Entry 3BGR (X-ray diffraction, 2.10 A resolution); this record covers chains A and B.

# Chain A
Protein: Reverse transcriptase/ribonuclease H
Organism: Human immunodeficiency virus 1
Notes: EC 2.7.7.49, 2.7.7.7, 3.1.26.4; fragment: p66
UniProtKB: P03366 (POL_HV1B1); residues 1-555 here correspond to UniProt positions 600-1154 (UniProt number = residue number + 599)
Amino-acid sequence (557 residues; each row starts with the number of its first residue; numbers below 1 keep their minus sign (Met-1 is residue -1)):
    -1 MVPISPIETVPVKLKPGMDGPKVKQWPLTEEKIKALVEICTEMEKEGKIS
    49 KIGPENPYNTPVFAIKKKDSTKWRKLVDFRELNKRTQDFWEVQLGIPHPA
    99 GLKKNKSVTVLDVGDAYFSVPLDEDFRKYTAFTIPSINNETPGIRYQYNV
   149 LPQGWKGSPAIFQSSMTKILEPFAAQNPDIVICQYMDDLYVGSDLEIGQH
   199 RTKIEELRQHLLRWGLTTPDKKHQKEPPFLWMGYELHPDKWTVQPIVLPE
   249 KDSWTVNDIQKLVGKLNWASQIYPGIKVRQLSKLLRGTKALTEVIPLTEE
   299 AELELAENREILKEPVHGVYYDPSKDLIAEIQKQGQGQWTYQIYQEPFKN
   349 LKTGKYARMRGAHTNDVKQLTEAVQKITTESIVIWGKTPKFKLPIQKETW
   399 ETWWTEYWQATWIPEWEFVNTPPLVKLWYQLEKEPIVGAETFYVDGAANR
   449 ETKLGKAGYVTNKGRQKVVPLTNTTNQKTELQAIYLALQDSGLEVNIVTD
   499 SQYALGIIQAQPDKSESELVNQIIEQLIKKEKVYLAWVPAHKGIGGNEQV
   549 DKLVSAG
Not modelled in the structure: 553-555
Differences from the reference sequence: expression tag (-1 to 0); engineered mutation Asn103 (Lys702 in P03366), Ala172 (Lys771 in P03366), Ala173 (Lys772 in P03366), Cys181 (Tyr780 in P03366), Ser280 (Cys879 in P03366)
UniProt features mapped onto this chain:
  - region: Phe227 to His235 (RT 'primer grip')
  - motif: Trp398 to Trp414 (Tryptophan repeat motif)
  - binding site (Mg(2+)): Asp110, Asp185, Asp186, Asp443, Glu478, Asp498, Asp549
  - site: Trp401 (Essential for RT p66/p51 heterodimerization), Trp414 (Essential for RT p66/p51 heterodimerization), Phe440, Tyr441 (Cleavage)
Ligand contacts: Rilpivirine (T27; 4-{[4-({4-[(E)-2-cyanoethenyl]-2,6-dimethylphenyl}amino)pyrimidin-2-yl]amino}benzonitrile): Leu100, Lys101, Lys102, Asn103, Val106, Val179, Cys181, Tyr183, Tyr188, Gly190, Pro225, Phe227, Leu228, Trp229, Leu234, His235, Pro236, Tyr318
Reported in the primary citation:
  - conformationally variable residues: Tyr183
  - binding site for Rilpivirine: Asn103, Tyr183

# Chain B
Protein: p51 RT
Organism: Human immunodeficiency virus 1
Notes: fragment: p51
UniProtKB: P03366 (POL_HV1B1); residues 1-428 here correspond to UniProt positions 600-1027 (UniProt number = residue number + 599)
Amino-acid sequence (428 residues; row label = number of the first residue in the row):
     1 PISPIETVPVKLKPGMDGPKVKQWPLTEEKIKALVEICTEMEKEGKISKI
    51 GPENPYNTPVFAIKKKDSTKWRKLVDFRELNKRTQDFWEVQLGIPHPAGL
   101 KKKKSVTVLDVGDAYFSVPLDEDFRKYTAFTIPSINNETPGIRYQYNVLP
   151 QGWKGSPAIFQSSMTKILEPFKKQNPDIVIYQYMDDLYVGSDLEIGQHRT
   201 KIEELRQHLLRWGLTTPDKKHQKEPPFLWMGYELHPDKWTVQPIVLPEKD
   251 SWTVNDIQKLVGKLNWASQIYPGIKVRQLSKLLRGTKALTEVIPLTEEAE
   301 LELAENREILKEPVHGVYYDPSKDLIAEIQKQGQGQWTYQIYQEPFKNLK
   351 TGKYARMRGAHTNDVKQLTEAVQKITTESIVIWGKTPKFKLPIQKETWET
   401 WWTEYWQATWIPEWEFVNTPPLVKLWYQ
Not modelled in the structure: 1-4, 215-226
Differences from the reference sequence: engineered mutation Ser280 (Cys879 in P03366)
UniProt features mapped onto this chain:
  - region: Phe227 to His235 (RT 'primer grip')
  - motif: Trp398 to Trp414 (Tryptophan repeat motif)
  - binding site (Mg(2+)): Asp110, Asp185, Asp186
  - site (Essential for RT p66/p51 heterodimerization): Trp401, Trp414

# Chain A / chain B interface
Contacting residue pairs (111; chain A residue first):
  Val8(A) with Glu53(B)
  Pro9(A) with Glu53(B)
  Gln85(A) with Glu53(B), hydrogen bond (side chain-backbone)
  Asp86(A) with Lys20(B), salt bridge; Pro55(B)
  Phe87(A) with Pro52(B)
  Trp88(A) with Pro52(B), hydrogen bond (backbone-backbone); Asn54(B); Pro55(B); Asn57(B); Thr131(B); Arg143(B)
  Val90(A) with Pro140(B), hydrophobic
  Gly93(A) with Asn137(B), hydrogen bond (backbone-side chain)
  Pro95(A) with Asn136(B); Asn137(B)
  His96(A) with Asn136(B), hydrogen bond (backbone-side chain)
  Gly99(A) with Asn136(B); Glu138(B)
  Leu100(A) with Asn136(B); Glu138(B)
  Lys101(A) with Glu138(B), salt bridge
  Ser162(A) with Pro52(B)
  Thr165(A) with Pro140(B)
  Glu370(A) with Gln394(B), hydrogen bond
  Gln373(A) with Thr397(B); Thr400(B); Trp401(B), hydrogen bond
  Thr376(A) with Thr400(B); Trp401(B)
  Thr377(A) with Thr400(B)
  Ile380(A) with Pro25(B), hydrophobic; Leu26(B); Thr27(B)
  Val381(A) with Pro25(B), hydrophobic; Ile135(B); Asn136(B), hydrogen bond (backbone-backbone)
  Ile382(A) with Ile135(B); Asn136(B)
  Trp383(A) with Ile135(B)
  Gly384(A) with Thr27(B); Glu28(B), hydrogen bond (backbone-backbone); Ile135(B)
  Trp402(A) with Lys331(B), hydrogen bond (backbone-side chain); His361(B); Asp364(B)
  Tyr405(A) with Lys331(B), hydrogen bond (backbone-side chain)
  Trp406(A) with Lys331(B); Val417(B); Asn418(B); Thr419(B); Pro420(B); Pro421(B)
  Gln407(A) with Lys331(B), hydrogen bond (backbone-side chain); Asp364(B); Pro392(B); Ile393(B); Gln394(B); Val417(B), hydrogen bond (side chain-backbone)
  Ala408(A) with Lys331(B); Trp337(B), hydrophobic; Asp364(B); Pro392(B), hydrogen bond (backbone-backbone); Ile393(B)
  Thr409(A) with Asp364(B), hydrogen bond (backbone-side chain)
  Trp410(A) with Thr362(B); Asn363(B); Val365(B), hydrophobic; Trp401(B); Tyr405(B)
  Pro412(A) with Trp401(B)
  Pro433(A) with Asn255(B); Leu289(B), hydrophobic
  Ile434(A) with Thr290(B)
  Val435(A) with Thr290(B)
  Thr439(A) with Lys287(B); Ala288(B); Leu289(B), hydrogen bond (side chain-backbone)
  Tyr441(A) with Val254(B); Gln258(B), hydrogen bond; Thr286(B); Lys287(B), hydrogen bond (side chain-backbone)
  Val458(A) with Thr286(B)
  Thr459(A) with Thr286(B), hydrogen bond (backbone-side chain)
  Asn460(A) with Thr286(B); Lys287(B); Ala288(B)
  Asn494(A) with Leu289(B)
  Val496(A) with Gln258(B); Leu289(B), hydrophobic
  Leu503(A) with Leu422(B), hydrophobic
  Gly504(A) with Pro420(B)
  Gln507(A) with Pro420(B)
  Tyr532(A) with Asn255(B), hydrogen bond; Leu289(B), hydrophobic
  Trp535(A) with Leu422(B); Trp426(B), hydrophobic
  Val536(A) with Gln258(B)
  Pro537(A) with Gly262(B); Asn265(B)
  Lys540(A) with Asn265(B); Val276(B); Ser280(B), hydrogen bond (backbone-side chain)
  Gly541(A) with Ser280(B); Leu283(B)
  Ile542(A) with Val261(B), hydrophobic; Leu283(B)
  Gly543(A) with Leu283(B), hydrogen bond (backbone-backbone); Gly285(B)
  Gly544(A) with Gly285(B), hydrogen bond (backbone-backbone); Thr286(B)
Also at the interface, not in a pair above, chain A (64 interface residues in all): Ile94, Ala158, Ile159, Met357, Thr369, Thr386, Thr403, Gln500, Ala508, Ala534
Also at the interface, not in a pair above, chain B (58 interface residues in all): Tyr56, Gly141, Arg284, Leu368, Glu396

# Overview
64 residues of chain A face 58 of chain B across their interface, with 22 hydrogen bonds and 2 salt bridges.
Among the polar pairs are Asp86(A)-Lys20(B), Lys101(A)-Glu138(B) and Gln85(A)-Glu53(B). Chain A binds
Rilpivirine. From the paper: a binding site for Rilpivirine at Asn103(A) and Tyr183(A); conformational
variability at Tyr183(A).
Chain A is Reverse transcriptase/ribonuclease H and chain B is p51 RT, both from Human immunodeficiency virus
1; the structure, Crystal structure of K103N/Y181C mutant HIV-1 reverse transcriptase (RT) in complex with
TMC278 (Rilpivirine), a non-nucleoside ..., was determined by X-ray diffraction, deposited together with 2ZD1
and 2ZE2.
